6AHP - chains A and B; structure by X-ray diffraction, 2.10 A resolution.

# Chain A (and B)
Protein: Flagellar protein FliL
From: Vibrio alginolyticus
Notes: fragment: periplasmic core fragment, residues 58-167; chain B of this document is another copy of the same molecule, construct and numbering; everything in this record applies to it too
Amino-acid sequence (110 residues; each row starts with the number of its first residue):
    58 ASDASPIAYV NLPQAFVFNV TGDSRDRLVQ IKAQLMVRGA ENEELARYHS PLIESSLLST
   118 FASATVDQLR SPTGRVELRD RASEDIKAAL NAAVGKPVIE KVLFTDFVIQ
From the paper describing this entry:
  - self-association interface (contacts with another copy of this molecule); pairs are residue here / residue on that copy: Asn76-Ile166, His106-Tyr66 (hydrogen bond), Leu109-Leu160, Leu115-Phe161, Leu115-Phe164
  - conformationally variable residues: Ala58 to Pro63

# Chain A / chain B interface
Pairs across the interface - 26 pairs, chain A then chain B:
  Val74(A) with Asp163(B); Phe164(B)
  Asn76(A) with Ile166(B)
  Tyr105(A) with Ile64(B), hydrogen bond (side chain-backbone); Ala65(B); Tyr66(B)
  His106(A) with Ile64(B); Tyr66(B), hydrogen bond
  Pro108(A) with Tyr66(B), hydrophobic; Gln91(B); Leu160(B)
  Leu109(A) with Tyr66(B); Leu160(B)
  Glu111(A) with Thr162(B)
  Ser112(A) with Arg136(B); Leu160(B); Phe161(B), hydrogen bond (side chain-backbone)
  Leu115(A) with Phe161(B); Thr162(B); Asp163(B); Phe164(B)
  Ser116(A) with Arg136(B), hydrogen bond
  Ala119(A) with Arg132(B)
  Ala150(A) with Ile64(B); Met93(B), hydrophobic
  Val151(A) with Ser62(B)
Interface residues without a listed pair, chain A (16 interface residues in all): Thr78, Glu98, Ser120
Interface residues without a listed pair, chain B (20 interface residues in all): Ser59, Arg95, Arg127, Pro129, Lys158, Val165

# In short
16 residues of chain A and 20 residues of chain B are in contact, with 4 hydrogen bonds. Polar pairs include
Tyr105(A)-Ile64(B), His106(A)-Tyr66(B) and Ser112(A)-Phe161(B). The paper reports conformational variability
at Ala58(A); a self-association interface involving Asn76(A), His106(A) and Leu109(A) among others.
Both chains are Flagellar protein FliL (Vibrio alginolyticus). Entry 6AHP (Structure of the 58-167 fragment of
FliL) was determined by X-ray diffraction, deposited together with 6AHQ.
